PDB entry 9ENP | electron microscopy, 2.12 A resolution | chains B and D of the 4 polymer chains in the assembly

== Chain B ==
Protein: DNA polymerase processivity factor
Source organism: Human alphaherpesvirus 1 strain KOS
Reference sequence: P10226 (PAP_HHV11); residue numbers follow UniProt; this construct covers 1-488
Sequence (488 residues; numbered 1 to 488; the number before each row is that of its first residue):
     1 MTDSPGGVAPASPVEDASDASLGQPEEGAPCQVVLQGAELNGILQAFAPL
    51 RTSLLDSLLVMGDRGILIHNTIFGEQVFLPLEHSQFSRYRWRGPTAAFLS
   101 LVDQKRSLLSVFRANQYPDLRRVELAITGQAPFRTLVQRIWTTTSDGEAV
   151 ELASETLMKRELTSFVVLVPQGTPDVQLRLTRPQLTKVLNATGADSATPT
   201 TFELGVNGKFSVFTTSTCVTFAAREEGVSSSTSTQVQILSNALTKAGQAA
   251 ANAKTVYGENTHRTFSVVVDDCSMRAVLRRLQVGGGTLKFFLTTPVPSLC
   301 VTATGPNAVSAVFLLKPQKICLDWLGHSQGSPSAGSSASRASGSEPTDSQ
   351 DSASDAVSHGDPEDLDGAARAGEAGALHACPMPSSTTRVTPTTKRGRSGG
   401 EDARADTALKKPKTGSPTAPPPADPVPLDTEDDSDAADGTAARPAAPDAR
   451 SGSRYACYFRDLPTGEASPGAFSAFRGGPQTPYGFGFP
Unresolved in the structure: 1-27, 227-251, 319-488
Curated features (UniProtKB/Swiss-Prot):
  - motif: Lys394 to Lys413 (Bipartite nuclear localization signal)
  - natural variant: Ser349 (S349N: In strain: Nonneuroinvasive mutant HF10)

== Chain D ==
Molecule: 67-nt DNA strand
Sequence (67 nucleotides; row label = number of the first residue in the row; numbers below 1 keep their minus sign (DA-22 is residue -22)):
   -22 ATTTGCTGACCTTTGTTCTGGGTGAGTTGGTTGGACGGCTGCGAGGCGAT
    28 CAAGGTGTCGTAGTGGC
Unresolved in the structure: -22 to 0, 25-44

== Chain B / chain D interface ==
Residue-residue contacts - 8 pairs, chain B then chain D:
  Arg51(B) with DC16(D), salt bridge to the phosphate; DT17(D), salt bridge to the phosphate
  Thr52(B) with DG15(D), hydrogen bond to the phosphate; DC16(D), hydrogen bond to the phosphate
  Arg113(B) with DG15(D), salt bridge to the phosphate
  Arg279(B) with DG18(D), salt bridge to the phosphate
  Arg280(B) with DC16(D), hydrogen bond to the phosphate; DT17(D), salt bridge to the phosphate
Other interface residues (no listed pair), chain B (6 interface residues in all): Ala276

== Overview ==
Chain B and chain D form an interface of 6 and 4 residues respectively, with 3 hydrogen bonds and 5 salt
bridges. Polar contacts include Thr52(B)-DG15(D), Thr52(B)-DC16(D) and Arg280(B)-DC16(D).
Here chain B is DNA polymerase processivity factor (Human alphaherpesvirus 1 strain KOS) and chain D is a
67-nt DNA strand. Entry 9ENP (HSV-1 DNA polymerase-processivity factor complex in exonuclease state with 1-bp
DNA mismatch) was determined by electron microscopy together with 8OJ6, 8OJ7, 8OJA and 8OJD from the same
study.
